Entry 3I7Y (X-ray diffraction, 2.40 A resolution); this record covers chain A.

[Chain A]
Name: Ribonuclease pancreatic
Organism: Bos taurus
Notes: EC 3.1.27.5
Reference sequence: P61823 (RNAS1_BOVIN); residues 1-124 here correspond to UniProt positions 27-150 (UniProt number = residue number + 26)
Amino-acid sequence (124 residues; numbered 1 to 124; the number before each row is that of its first residue):
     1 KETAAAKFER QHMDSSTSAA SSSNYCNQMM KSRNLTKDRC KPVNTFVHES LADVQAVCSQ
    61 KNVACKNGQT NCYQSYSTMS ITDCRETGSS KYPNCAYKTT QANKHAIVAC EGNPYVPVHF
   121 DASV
Disulfide bonds: C26-C84, C40-C95, C58-C110, C65-C72
Construct notes: engineered mutation A106 (Ile132 in P61823)

[Summary]
Chain A is Ribonuclease pancreatic (Bos taurus); the structure, High pressure structure of I106A variant of
RNase A (0.48 GPa), was determined by X-ray diffraction, deposited together with 3I7W and 3I7X.
